Entry 6V1Y (electron microscopy, 3.80 A resolution); this record covers chains A and D of the 8 polymer chains in the assembly.

# Chain A (and D)
Protein: Potassium channel KAT1
From: Arabidopsis thaliana
Notes: chain D of this document is another copy of the same molecule, construct and numbering; everything in this record applies to it too
UniProt: Q39128 (KAT1_ARATH); numbering as in UniProt (aligned over 1-502)
Amino-acid sequence (512 residues; each row starts with the number of its first residue):
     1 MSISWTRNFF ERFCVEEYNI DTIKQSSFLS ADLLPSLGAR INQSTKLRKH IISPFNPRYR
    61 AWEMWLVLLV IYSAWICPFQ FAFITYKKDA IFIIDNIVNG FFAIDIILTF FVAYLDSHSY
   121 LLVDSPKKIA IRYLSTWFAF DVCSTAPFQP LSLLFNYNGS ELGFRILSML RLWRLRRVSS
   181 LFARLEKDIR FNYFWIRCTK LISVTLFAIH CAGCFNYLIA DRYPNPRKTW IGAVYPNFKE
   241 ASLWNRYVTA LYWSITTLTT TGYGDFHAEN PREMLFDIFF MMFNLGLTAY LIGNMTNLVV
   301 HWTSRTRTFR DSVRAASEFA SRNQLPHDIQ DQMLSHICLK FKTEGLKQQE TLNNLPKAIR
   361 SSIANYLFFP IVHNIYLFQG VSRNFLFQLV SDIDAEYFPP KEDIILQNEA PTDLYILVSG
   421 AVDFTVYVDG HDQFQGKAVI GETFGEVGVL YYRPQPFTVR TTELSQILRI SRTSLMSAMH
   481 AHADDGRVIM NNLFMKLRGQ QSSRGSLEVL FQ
Not modelled in the structure: 1-49, 158-160, 499-512
Sequence notes: expression tag (503-512)
Curated features (UniProtKB/Swiss-Prot):
  - binding site (a nucleoside 3',5'-cyclic phosphate): Leu377 to Lys496
  - mutagenesis: Arg176 (R176S/L: Affects the voltage-dependent gating), Arg177 (R177Q: Affects the voltage-dependent gating), Leu251 (L251I/F: Enhances cesium sensitivity), Thr256 (T256D/G/Q/E: Increases sensitivity to ammonium and sodium; T256E: Increases rubidium uptake and both cesium and calcium sensitivity; facilitated entry of calcium ions; when associated with A-267 ...), Thr259 (T259S: Increases rubidium uptake and cesium sensitivity; additional increase of rubidium uptake; when associated with S-260), Thr260 (T260S: Increases rubidium uptake; additional increase of rubidium uptake; when associated with S-259), Gly262 (G262K: Abolishes channel activity), Tyr263 (Y263F: The only mutation at this site that do not perturb the channel activity), Gly264 (G264C/F/K/L/P/S/T: Abolishes channel activity), Asp265 (D265N: Affects the pH-dependence), His267 (H267A: Increases calcium sensitivity; facilitated entry of calcium ions; when associated with S-256; H267T: Resistance to the cesium inhibition of stomatal opening; when associated with V-269), Glu269 (E269V: Resistance to the cesium inhibition of stomatal opening; when associated with T-267)
Ligand contacts:
  - (3beta,5beta,14beta,17alpha)-cholestan-3-ol (QNJ): Leu172, Leu175, Arg176, Ser179, Val204, Phe207, Ala208, Ala212, Phe280, Phe283
  - QNP ((2S)-1-(nonanoyloxy)-3-(phosphonooxy)propan-2-yl tetradecanoate): Trp75, Leu175, Val178, Ser179, Arg197, Lys200, Ser203, Val204, Phe207, Phe283, Gly286, Leu287, Tyr290
Reported in the primary citation:
  - mutagenesis - R197K, K200Q, R310K: unchanged expression

# Interface between chain A and chain D
Contacting residue pairs - 57 pairs, chain A then chain D:
  Leu206(A) - Met282(D)  hydrophobic
  Tyr235(A) - Glu269(D)
  Tyr235(A) - Met274(D)
  Trp244(A) - Leu275(D)  hydrophobic
  Thr249(A) - Met274(D)
  Tyr252(A) - Ala268(D)
  Tyr252(A) - Met274(D)  hydrophobic
  Ile255(A) - Ile278(D)
  Ile255(A) - Met281(D)
  Ile255(A) - Met282(D)  hydrophobic
  Thr256(A) - Met281(D)
  Thr259(A) - Thr260(D)
  Thr259(A) - Met281(D)
  Thr259(A) - Leu285(D)
  Thr260(A) - Thr260(D)
  Thr261(A) - Thr261(D)
  Thr261(A) - Gly262(D)
  Thr261(A) - Met281(D)
  Gly262(A) - Gly262(D)
  Tyr263(A) - Thr257(D)
  Tyr263(A) - Gly262(D)
  Tyr263(A) - Tyr263(D)
  Tyr263(A) - Gly264(D)
  Asp265(A) - His267(D)  salt bridge
  Leu291(A) - Leu285(D)  hydrophobic
  Ile292(A) - Ile292(D)  hydrophobic
  Met295(A) - Ala289(D)  hydrophobic
  Thr296(A) - Gly293(D)
  Val299(A) - Tyr290(D)  hydrophobic
  Val299(A) - Gly293(D)
  Val299(A) - Asn294(D)
  Val299(A) - Asn297(D)
  Val300(A) - Asn297(D)  hydrogen bond (backbone-side chain)
  Thr303(A) - Arg197(D)
  Thr306(A) - Tyr193(D)
  Arg307(A) - His301(D)  hydrogen bond
  Arg310(A) - Glu186(D)
  Arg310(A) - Asp188(D)
  Arg310(A) - Ile189(D)  hydrogen bond (side chain-backbone)
  Arg310(A) - Phe191(D)  hydrogen bond (side chain-backbone)
  Arg310(A) - Tyr193(D)
  Asp311(A) - His301(D)  salt bridge
  Arg314(A) - Asn192(D)  hydrogen bond
  Ala315(A) - Thr351(D)
  Phe319(A) - Gln348(D)
  Phe319(A) - Leu352(D)  hydrophobic
  Arg322(A) - Glu344(D)
  Arg322(A) - Gln348(D)
  Leu325(A) - Tyr366(D)  hydrophobic
  Ile329(A) - Ser362(D)
  Ile329(A) - Ile363(D)  hydrophobic
  Gln332(A) - Ile359(D)
  Cys338(A) - Ile189(D)  hydrophobic
  Lys340(A) - Asn354(D)  hydrogen bond (side chain-backbone)
  Lys342(A) - Tyr120(D)
  Thr343(A) - Tyr120(D)
  Tyr397(A) - Tyr120(D)
Interface residues without a listed pair, chain A (49 interface residues in all): Asn245, Val248, Leu251, Phe309, Val313, Glu318, Asn323, Gln324, Pro326, Met333, His336, Phe341, Leu464
Interface residues without a listed pair, chain D (51 interface residues in all): Lys187, Trp253, Asp265, Pro271, Asp277, Thr296, Arg305, Thr343, Lys347, Leu355, Pro356, Leu367

# Summary
Chain A and chain D form an interface of 49 and 51 residues respectively; the contacts include 6 hydrogen
bonds and 2 salt bridges. Polar contacts include Asp265(A)-His267(D), Asp311(A)-His301(D) and
Val300(A)-Asn297(D). Bound to chain A: compound QNP and (3beta,5beta,14beta,17alpha)-cholestan-3-ol. From the
paper: R197K, K200Q and R310K of chain A leave expression unchanged.
Both chains are Potassium channel KAT1 (Arabidopsis thaliana). Entry 6V1Y (Cryo-EM Structure of the
Hyperpolarization-Activated Potassium Channel KAT1: Octamer) was determined by electron microscopy together
with 6V1X from the same study.
